PDB entry 7NDT | X-ray diffraction, 3.00 A resolution | chains AAA and JJJ of the 10 polymer chains in the assembly

# Chain AAA
Molecule: HLA class I histocompatibility antigen, alpha chain E
From: Homo sapiens
Reference sequence: P13747 (HLAE_HUMAN); the author numbering skips numbers that UniProt does not, so the offset changes along the chain: 1-221 = UniProt 22-242; 226-280 = UniProt 243-297
Amino-acid sequence (277 residues; each row starts with the number of its first residue; note: 4 numbers in that range are skipped by the numbering (no residue carries them; nothing is unmodelled there); numbering starts at 0):
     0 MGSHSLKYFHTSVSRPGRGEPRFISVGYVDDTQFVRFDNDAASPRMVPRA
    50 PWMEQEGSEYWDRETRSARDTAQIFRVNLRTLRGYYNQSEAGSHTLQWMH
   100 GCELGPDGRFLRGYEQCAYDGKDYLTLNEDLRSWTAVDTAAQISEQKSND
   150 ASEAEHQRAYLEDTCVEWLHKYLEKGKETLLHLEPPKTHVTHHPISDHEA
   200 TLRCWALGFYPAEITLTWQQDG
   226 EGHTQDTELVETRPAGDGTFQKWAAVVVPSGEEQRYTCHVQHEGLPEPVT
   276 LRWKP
Unresolved in the structure: 0-1, 226-229
Construct notes: initiating methionine (0); conflict Cys116 (Phe137 in P13747)
Disulfides: Cys101-Cys164, Cys203-Cys263
Swiss-Prot annotation at these positions:
  - region: Lys279, Pro280 (Connecting peptide)
  - binding site (a peptide antigen): Tyr7, Glu63, Ser66, Asn77, Tyr84, Ser143, Lys146, Gln156, Tyr159, Tyr171
  - glycosylation: Asn86 (N-linked (GlcNAc...) asparagine)
What the authors report for this chain:
  - mutagenesis - Y84C, Y84C/A139C, S147C: increased stability
  - mutagenesis - S147C: unchanged binding to HLA-E-inhA- and HLA-E-UL40-specific TCRs
  - mutagenesis - S147C: abolished binding to HLA-E-Gag6V-specific TCRs

# Chain JJJ
Molecule: T cell receptor beta variable 14, T cell receptor beta joining 2-3, T cell receptor beta constant 2
From: Homo sapiens
Reference sequence: chimeric construct of A0A5B0, A0A0B4J200, A0A5B9: residues 1-108 from A0A5B0 (TVB14_HUMAN) positions 20-115 (offset varies); residues 114-127 from A0A0B4J200 positions 3-16 (UniProt number = residue number - 111); residues 130-258 from A0A5B9 positions 1-129 (UniProt number = residue number - 129)
Amino-acid sequence (243 residues; numbered 0 to 258; 16 numbers in that range are skipped by the numbering (no residue carries them; nothing is unmodelled there); the number before each row is that of its first residue; numbering starts at 0):
     0 MEAGVTQFPSHSVIEKGQTVTLRCDPISGH
    37 DNLYWYRRVMGKEIKFLLHFVK
    63 ESKQDESGMPNNRFLAERT
    83 GGTYSTLKVQPAELEDSGVYFCASSQD
   113 RDTQYFGPGTRLTVL
   129 EDLKNVFPPEVAVFEPSEAEISHTQKATLVCLATGFYPDHVELSWWVNGK
   179 EVHSGVCTDPQPLKEQPALNDSRYALSSRLRVSATFWQNPRNHFRCQVQF
   229 YGLSENDEWTQDRAKPVTQIVSAEAWGRAD
Unresolved in the structure: 0-1
Construct notes: initiating methionine (0); linker (109, 113, 129); engineered mutation Glu138 (Lys9 in A0A5B9), Cys185 (Ser56 in A0A5B9), Ala203 (Cys74 in A0A5B9)
Disulfides: Cys23-Cys104, Cys159-Cys224

# Interface between chain AAA and chain JJJ
Contacting residue pairs (11):
  Asp129(AAA) - Arg219(JJJ)
  Leu130(AAA) - Arg219(JJJ)  hydrogen bond (backbone-side chain)
  Arg131(AAA) - Pro218(JJJ)  hydrogen bond (side chain-backbone)
  Arg131(AAA) - Arg219(JJJ)
  Arg131(AAA) - Trp254(JJJ)
  Asp149(AAA) - Asn176(JJJ)
  Asp149(AAA) - Gly177(JJJ)
  Asp149(AAA) - Arg223(JJJ)  salt bridge
  Ala153(AAA) - Arg219(JJJ)
  Glu154(AAA) - Arg219(JJJ)
  Arg157(AAA) - Arg219(JJJ)
Interface residues without a listed pair, chain AAA (9 interface residues in all): Ser132, Ser151
Interface residues without a listed pair, chain JJJ (7 interface residues in all): Gly255

# Summary
The interface between chain AAA and chain JJJ involves 9 residues on one side and 7 on the other; the contacts
include 2 hydrogen bonds and 1 salt bridge. Polar pairs include Asp149(AAA)-Arg223(JJJ),
Leu130(AAA)-Arg219(JJJ) and Arg131(AAA)-Pro218(JJJ). From the paper: Y84C, Y84C/A139C and S147C of chain AAA
increase stability; S147C of chain AAA abolishes binding to HLA-E-Gag6V-specific TCRs.
Here chain AAA is HLA class I histocompatibility antigen, alpha chain E and chain JJJ is T cell receptor beta
variable 14, T cell receptor beta joining 2-3, T cell receptor beta constant 2, both from Homo sapiens. Entry
7NDT (UL40:01 TCR in complex with HLA-E with a non-natural amino acid) was determined by X-ray diffraction
(same publication as 6ZKW, 6ZKX, 6ZKY, 6ZKZ, 7NDQ and 7NDU).
